8J5O - chains C and M of the 36 polymer chains in the assembly; structure by electron microscopy, 2.90 A resolution.

# Chain C
Protein: Multiheme_cytc domain-containing protein
From: Roseiflexus castenholzii DSM 13941
UniProtKB: A7NQE7 (A7NQE7_ROSCS); residues 1-320 here = UniProt positions 1-320
Chain sequence (320 residues; numbered 1 to 320; the number before each row is that of its first residue):
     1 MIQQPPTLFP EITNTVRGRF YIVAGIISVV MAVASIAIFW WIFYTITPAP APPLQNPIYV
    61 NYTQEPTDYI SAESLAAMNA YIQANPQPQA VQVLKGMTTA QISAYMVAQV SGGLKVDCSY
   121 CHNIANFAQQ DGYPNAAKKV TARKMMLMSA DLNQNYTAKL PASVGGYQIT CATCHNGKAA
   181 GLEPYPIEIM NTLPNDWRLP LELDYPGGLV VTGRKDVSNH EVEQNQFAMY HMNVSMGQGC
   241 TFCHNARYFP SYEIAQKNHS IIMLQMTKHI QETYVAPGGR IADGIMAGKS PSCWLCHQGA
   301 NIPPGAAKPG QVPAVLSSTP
Unresolved in the structure: 1-5
Covalently attached groups: heme (HEM) linked to Cys-118, Cys-121, Cys-171, Cys-174, Cys-240, Cys-243, Cys-293, Cys-296
Ion coordination: heme Fe (4 sites), coordinated by Met-106, His-122, Met-145, His-175, Met-229, His-244, Met-263, His-297
Residues lining bound ligands:
  - bacteriochlorophyll a (BCL): Ile-38, Trp-41, Ile-42, Ile-46
  - heme (HEM), molecule 1: Met-78, Tyr-81, Pro-88, Gln-89, Ala-90, Val-91, Gln-92, Val-93, Leu-94, Ile-102, Ser-103, Met-106, Val-107, Val-110, Ser-111, Val-116, Asp-117, Tyr-120, His-122, Phe-127, Ala-128, Lys-139, Ala-142, Arg-143, Met-146
  - heme (HEM), molecule 2: Val-110, Leu-114, Tyr-120, Lys-138, Thr-141, Ala-142, Met-145, Met-146, Met-148, Ser-149, Ile-169, Thr-170, His-175, Ala-179, Ala-180, Gly-181, Leu-182, Met-286, Ala-287, Lys-289
  - heme (HEM), molecule 3: Thr-157, Leu-160, Val-164, Gly-165, Tyr-167, Gln-168, Ile-169, Thr-173, Met-232, Met-236, Phe-242, Gln-256, His-259, Ser-260, Met-263, Leu-264, Met-266, Thr-267, Ser-292, His-297, Asn-301, Ile-302, Pro-303
  - heme (HEM), molecule 4: Tyr-205, Pro-206, Gly-207, Gly-208, Leu-209, Val-210, Val-211, Thr-212, Asn-225, Gln-226, Met-229, Tyr-230, Met-232, Asn-233, Gly-239, His-244, Phe-249, Pro-250, Tyr-252, Lys-257, Ser-260, Ile-261, Leu-264
  - beta,psi-caroten-4-one (KGD), molecule 1: Pro-6, Thr-7, Leu-8, Phe-9
  - beta,psi-caroten-4-one (KGD), molecule 2: Val-16, Phe-20, Val-23, Ala-24, Ile-27, Ser-28, Met-31, Ala-32, Ser-35, Ile-36, Phe-39, Trp-40
  - beta,psi-caroten-4-one (KGD), molecule 3: Met-31, Ala-34, Ser-35, Ile-38

# Chain M
Protein: Reaction center protein M chain
From: Roseiflexus castenholzii DSM 13941
UniProtKB: A7NQE8 (A7NQE8_ROSCS); residue numbers follow UniProt; this construct covers 335-641
Chain sequence (307 residues; numbered 335 to 641; the number before each row is that of its first residue):
   335 PIDLHDEEYR DGLEGTIAKP PGHVGWMQRL LGEGQVGPIY VGLWGVISFI TFFASAFIIL
   395 VDYGRQVGWN PIIYLREFWN LAVYPPPTEY GLSWNVPWDK GGAWLAATFF LHISVLTWWA
   455 RLYTRAKATG VGTQLAWGFA SALSLYFVIY LFHPLALGNW SAAPGHGFRA ILDWTNYVSI
   515 HWGNFYYNPF HMLSIFFLLG STLLLAMHGA TIVATSKWKS EMEFTEMMAE GPGTQRAQLF
   575 WRWVMGWNAN SYNIHIWAWW FAAFTAITGA IGLFLSGTLV PDWYAWGETA KIVAPWPNPD
   635 WAQYVFR
Unresolved in the structure: 641
Ion coordination: Fe ion: His-542, Glu-557 (shared with 1 residue of chain L)
Residues lining bound ligands:
  - bacteriochlorophyll a (BCL), molecule 1: Phe-386, Leu-445, Val-449, Ala-476, Leu-479, Tyr-480, Ile-483, Trp-508, Thr-509, Asn-510, Val-512, Ser-513, Asn-518, Phe-519, Tyr-520, His-525, Ser-528, Ile-529, Leu-532, Gly-603, Ala-604, Gly-606, Leu-607
  - bacteriochlorophyll a (BCL), molecule 2: Thr-509, Tyr-520, Leu-533
  - bacteriochlorophyll a (BCL), molecule 3: Tyr-520, Met-526, Ile-529, Phe-530, Leu-533, Gly-534, Leu-537
  - bacteriopheophytin a (BPH), molecule 1: Ser-382, Phe-383, Phe-386, Ser-448, Val-449, Trp-452, Leu-456, Leu-469, Gly-472, Phe-473, Ala-476, Ala-596, Ala-600
  - bacteriopheophytin a (BPH), molecule 2: Phe-386, Ile-393, Leu-445, Tyr-480, Ile-483, Tyr-484, Pro-498, Phe-502, Ile-505, Leu-506, Trp-508, Thr-509
  - bacteriopheophytin a (BPH), molecule 3: Leu-533, Thr-536, Leu-537, Ala-540, Met-541, Trp-575, Met-579
  - Menaquinone 11 (MQE; 2-methyl-3-[(2E,6E,10E,14E,18E,22E,26E,30E,34E,38E)-3,7,11,15,19,23,27,31,35,39,43-undecamethyltetratetraconta-2,6,10,1 4,18,22,26,30,34,38,42-undecaen-1-yl]naphthalene-1,4-dione), molecule 1: Phe-386, Phe-387, Ala-390, Ile-393, Leu-394, Tyr-397, Phe-412, His-500, Gly-501, Phe-502, Ile-505
  - Menaquinone 11 (MQE), molecule 2: Leu-537, Leu-538, Met-541, His-542, Thr-545, Ile-546, Ala-571, Gln-572, Trp-575, Met-579, Trp-581, Asn-582, Ala-583, Asn-584, Ser-585, Ile-588, Trp-591, Phe-595

# How chain C and chain M interact
Pairs across the interface - 40 pairs, chain C then chain M:
  Thr-192(C) / Arg-503(M)
  Val-211(C) / His-515(M)
  Thr-212(C) / Ile-514(M)
  Thr-212(C) / His-515(M)
  Gly-213(C) / His-515(M)  hydrogen bond (backbone-backbone)
  Gly-213(C) / Trp-516(M)
  Gly-213(C) / Pro-615(M)
  Val-217(C) / His-515(M)
  Ser-218(C) / Thr-422(M)
  Ser-218(C) / Asn-493(M)
  Ser-218(C) / Ser-495(M)
  Ser-218(C) / Ala-496(M)
  Ser-218(C) / His-515(M)
  Asn-219(C) / Ser-495(M)  hydrogen bond (side chain-backbone)
  Asn-219(C) / Ala-496(M)
  Asn-219(C) / Trp-508(M)
  Asn-219(C) / Tyr-511(M)
  His-220(C) / Pro-419(M)
  His-220(C) / Pro-421(M)
  His-220(C) / Ser-495(M)
  Glu-221(C) / Thr-422(M)  hydrogen bond
  Val-222(C) / Tyr-511(M)  hydrophobic
  Glu-223(C) / Tyr-511(M)
  Gln-226(C) / Asn-510(M)
  Gln-226(C) / Tyr-511(M)
  Gln-226(C) / Ile-514(M)
  Gly-237(C) / Phe-640(M)
  Gln-238(C) / Phe-640(M)  hydrogen bond (side chain-backbone)
  Thr-241(C) / Trp-635(M)
  Thr-241(C) / Tyr-638(M)  hydrogen bond (side chain-backbone)
  His-244(C) / Trp-635(M)
  Asn-245(C) / Trp-630(M)
  Arg-247(C) / Asn-518(M)
  Arg-247(C) / Tyr-521(M)
  Arg-247(C) / Tyr-618(M)
  Arg-247(C) / Val-627(M)
  Arg-247(C) / Ala-628(M)
  Arg-247(C) / Trp-630(M)
  Tyr-248(C) / Asp-616(M)  hydrogen bond
  Tyr-248(C) / Tyr-618(M)  hydrophobic
Other interface residues (no listed pair), chain C (27 interface residues in all): Arg-214, Lys-215, Asp-216, Gly-239, Phe-242, Ala-246, Phe-249, Ile-254
Other interface residues (no listed pair), chain M (30 interface residues in all): Tyr-418, Pro-420, Ala-497, Val-512, Gly-517, Val-639

# Overview
27 residues of chain C face 30 of chain M across their interface; the contacts include 6 hydrogen bonds. Polar
contacts include Asn-219(C)/Ser-495(M), Glu-221(C)/Thr-422(M) and Gln-238(C)/Phe-640(M). Ligands of chain C: 3
copies of beta,psi-caroten-4-one and bacteriochlorophyll a.
Chain C is Multiheme_cytc domain-containing protein and chain M is Reaction center protein M chain, both from
Roseiflexus castenholzii DSM 13941; the structure, Cryo-EM structure of native RC-LH complex from Roseiflexus
castenholzii at 100lux, was determined by electron microscopy, deposited together with 8HJU, 8HJV and 8J5P.
